4A12 - chains D and F of the 6 polymer chains in the assembly; structure by X-ray diffraction, 3.15 A resolution.

# Chain D
Protein: Transcription factor fapr
From: Staphylococcus aureus
UniProtKB: D6UB50 (D6UB50_STAAU); residues 1-190 here = UniProt positions 1-190
Amino-acid sequence (190 residues; each row starts with the number of its first residue):
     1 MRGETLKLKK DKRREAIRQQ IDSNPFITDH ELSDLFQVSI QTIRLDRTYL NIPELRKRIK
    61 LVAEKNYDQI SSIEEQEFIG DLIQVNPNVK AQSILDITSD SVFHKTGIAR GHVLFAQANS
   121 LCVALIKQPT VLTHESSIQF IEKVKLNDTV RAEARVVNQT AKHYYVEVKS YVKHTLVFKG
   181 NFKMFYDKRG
Not modelled in the structure: 1-6
Modified residues: Mse1 (selenomethionine); Mse184 (selenomethionine; parent Met)
Reported in the primary citation:
  - binding site for Fapr promoter (chain F): Lys10, Arg13, Gln41, Arg56
  - mutagenesis - R110A: decreased growth
  - mutagenesis - G111V/L132W: abolished growth

# Chain F
Molecule: Fapr promoter
Sequence (40 nucleotides; each row starts with the number of its first residue):
     1 GCCAATTATA TACTACTATT AGTACCTAGT CTTAATTCCG
Sequence notes: cloning artifact (1-3, 38-40)

# Chain D / chain F interface
Pairs across the interface (10):
  Lys10(D) - DA5(F)  salt bridge to the phosphate
  Lys10(D) - DT6(F)  phosphate contact
  Arg13(D) - DT6(F)  salt bridge to the phosphate
  Val38(D) - DT7(F)  phosphate contact
  Ser39(D) - DT7(F)  hydrogen bond to the phosphate
  Gln41(D) - DT7(F)  base contact
  Gln41(D) - DA8(F)  base contact
  Gln41(D) - DT9(F)  base contact
  Thr42(D) - DT6(F)  sugar contact
  Thr42(D) - DT7(F)  hydrogen bond to the phosphate
Also at the interface, not in a pair above, chain D (8 interface residues in all): Leu45, Arg56
Also at the interface, not in a pair above, chain F (6 interface residues in all): DT14

# Summary
8 residues of chain D and 6 residues of chain F are in contact; the contacts include 2 hydrogen bonds and 2
salt bridges. Polar contacts include Ser39(D)-DT7(F), Thr42(D)-DT7(F) and Lys10(D)-DA5(F). The paper reports a
binding site for Fapr promoter (chain F) at Lys10(D), Arg13(D) and Gln41(D) among others; R110A of chain D
reduces growth.
Here chain D is Transcription factor fapr (Staphylococcus aureus) and chain F is Fapr promoter. Entry 4A12
(Structure of the global transcription regulator FapR from Staphylococcus aureus in complex with DNA operator)
was determined by X-ray diffraction (same publication as 4A0X, 4A0Y and 4A0Z).
